Entry 7BQX (electron microscopy, 4.20 A resolution (low resolution: residue-level contacts below are approximate; hydrogen-bond / salt-bridge calls are withheld)); this record covers chains S and W of the 19 polymer chains in the assembly.

# Chain S (and W)
Molecule: Major capsid protein
Source organism: Epstein-Barr virus (strain B95-8)
Notes: chain W of this document is another copy of the same molecule, construct and numbering; everything in this record applies to it too
Reference sequence: P03226 (MCP_EBVB9); residue numbers follow UniProt; this construct covers 1-1381
Chain sequence (1381 residues; row label = number of the first residue in the row):
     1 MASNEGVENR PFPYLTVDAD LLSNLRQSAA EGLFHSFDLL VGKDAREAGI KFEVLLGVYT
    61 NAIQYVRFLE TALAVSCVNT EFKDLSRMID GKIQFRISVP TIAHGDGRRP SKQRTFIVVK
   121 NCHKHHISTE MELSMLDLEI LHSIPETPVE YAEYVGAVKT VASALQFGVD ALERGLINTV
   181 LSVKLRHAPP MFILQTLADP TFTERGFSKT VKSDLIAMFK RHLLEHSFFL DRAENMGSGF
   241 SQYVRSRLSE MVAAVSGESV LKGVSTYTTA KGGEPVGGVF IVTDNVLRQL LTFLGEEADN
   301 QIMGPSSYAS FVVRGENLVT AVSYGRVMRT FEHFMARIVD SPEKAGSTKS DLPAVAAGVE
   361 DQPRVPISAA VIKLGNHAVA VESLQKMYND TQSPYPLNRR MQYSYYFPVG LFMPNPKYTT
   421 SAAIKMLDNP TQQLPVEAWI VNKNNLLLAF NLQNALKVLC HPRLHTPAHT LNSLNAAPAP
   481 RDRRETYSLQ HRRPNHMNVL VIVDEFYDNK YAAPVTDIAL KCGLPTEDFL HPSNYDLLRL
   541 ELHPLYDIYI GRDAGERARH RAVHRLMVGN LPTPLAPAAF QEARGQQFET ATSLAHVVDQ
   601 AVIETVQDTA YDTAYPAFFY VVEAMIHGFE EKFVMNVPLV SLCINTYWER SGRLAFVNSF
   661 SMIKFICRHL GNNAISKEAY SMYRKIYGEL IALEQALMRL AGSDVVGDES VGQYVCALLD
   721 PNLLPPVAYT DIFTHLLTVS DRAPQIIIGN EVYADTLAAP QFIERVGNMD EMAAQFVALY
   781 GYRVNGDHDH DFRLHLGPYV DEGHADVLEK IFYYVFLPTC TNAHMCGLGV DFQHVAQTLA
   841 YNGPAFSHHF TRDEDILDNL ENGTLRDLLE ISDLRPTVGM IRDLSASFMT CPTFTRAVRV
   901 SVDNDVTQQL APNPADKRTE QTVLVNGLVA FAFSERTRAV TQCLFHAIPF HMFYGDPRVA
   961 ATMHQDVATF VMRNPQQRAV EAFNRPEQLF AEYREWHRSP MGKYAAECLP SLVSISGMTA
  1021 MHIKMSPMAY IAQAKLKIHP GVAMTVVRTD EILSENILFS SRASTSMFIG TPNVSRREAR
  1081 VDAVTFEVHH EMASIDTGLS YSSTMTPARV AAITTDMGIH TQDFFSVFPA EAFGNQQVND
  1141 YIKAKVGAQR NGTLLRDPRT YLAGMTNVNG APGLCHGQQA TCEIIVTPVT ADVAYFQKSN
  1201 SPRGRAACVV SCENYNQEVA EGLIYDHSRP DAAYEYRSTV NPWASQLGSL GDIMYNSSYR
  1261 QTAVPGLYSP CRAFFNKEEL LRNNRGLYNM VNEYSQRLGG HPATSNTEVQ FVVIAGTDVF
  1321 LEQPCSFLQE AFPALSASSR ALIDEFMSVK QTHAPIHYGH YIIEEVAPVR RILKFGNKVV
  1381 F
Unresolved in the structure: 1-4, 309-364, 1149-1177 (chain W: 1-4, 105-112, 338-344, 785-787, 1150-1178)
Construct notes: conflict Ile89 (Thr in P03226)

# Chain S / chain W interface
Contacting residue pairs - 65 pairs, chain S then chain W:
  Phe12(S) with Leu55(W); Val58(W)
  Pro13(S) with Val58(W)
  Tyr14(S) with Val58(W); Tyr59(W); Thr60(W)
  Leu15(S) with Val58(W); Tyr59(W); Thr60(W)
  Thr16(S) with Thr60(W); Ala62(W)
  Val17(S) with Thr60(W); Asn61(W); Ala62(W)
  Leu22(S) with Asn61(W); Asn389(W); Asp390(W); Gln392(W)
  Asn24(S) with Gln392(W)
  Leu25(S) with Gln392(W)
  Arg26(S) with Gln392(W)
  Gln27(S) with Gln392(W)
  Gly42(S) with Glu132(W)
  Lys43(S) with Glu132(W); Ala1083(W)
  Arg46(S) with Leu136(W); Asp137(W); Thr160(W)
  Glu47(S) with Gly156(W); Thr160(W)
  Gly49(S) with Glu153(W)
  Ile50(S) with Glu153(W)
  Val58(S) with Phe12(W); Pro13(W); Tyr14(W); Leu15(W)
  Tyr59(S) with Tyr14(W); Leu15(W)
  Thr60(S) with Tyr14(W); Leu15(W); Thr16(W); Val17(W)
  Asn61(S) with Val17(W); Leu21(W)
  Ala62(S) with Thr16(W); Val17(W)
  Glu132(S) with Gly42(W); Lys43(W)
  Ser134(S) with Lys43(W); Arg46(W)
  Asp137(S) with Arg46(W)
  Val149(S) with Ile50(W)
  Glu153(S) with Gly49(W); Ile50(W)
  Thr160(S) with Ala45(W); Arg46(W); Glu47(W)
  Asn389(S) with Asn24(W)
  Asp390(S) with Leu22(W)
  Gln392(S) with Leu22(W); Ser23(W); Asn24(W); Leu25(W); Arg26(W)
  Ala1083(S) with Lys43(W)
Interface residues without a listed pair, chain S (39 interface residues in all): Ala19, Asp20, Ser23, Phe52, Leu55, Leu136, Gly156
Interface residues without a listed pair, chain W (40 interface residues in all): Gln27, Phe52, Ser134, Val149, Lys386

# In short
The interface between chain S and chain W involves 39 residues on one side and 40 on the other.
Both chains are Major capsid protein (Epstein-Barr virus (strain B95-8)). Entry 7BQX (Epstein-Barr virus, C5
portal vertex) was determined by electron microscopy together with 7BQT, 7BR7, 7BR8 and 7BSI from the same
study.
